Entry 8E3Q (electron microscopy, 2.68 A resolution); this record covers chains A and B of the 3 polymer chains in the assembly.

# Chain A
Protein: Cleavage and polyadenylation specificity factor subunit 1
Organism: Homo sapiens
UniProt: Q10570 (CPSF1_HUMAN); residue numbers follow UniProt; this construct covers 1-1443
Chain sequence (1443 residues; numbered 1 to 1443; the number before each row is that of its first residue):
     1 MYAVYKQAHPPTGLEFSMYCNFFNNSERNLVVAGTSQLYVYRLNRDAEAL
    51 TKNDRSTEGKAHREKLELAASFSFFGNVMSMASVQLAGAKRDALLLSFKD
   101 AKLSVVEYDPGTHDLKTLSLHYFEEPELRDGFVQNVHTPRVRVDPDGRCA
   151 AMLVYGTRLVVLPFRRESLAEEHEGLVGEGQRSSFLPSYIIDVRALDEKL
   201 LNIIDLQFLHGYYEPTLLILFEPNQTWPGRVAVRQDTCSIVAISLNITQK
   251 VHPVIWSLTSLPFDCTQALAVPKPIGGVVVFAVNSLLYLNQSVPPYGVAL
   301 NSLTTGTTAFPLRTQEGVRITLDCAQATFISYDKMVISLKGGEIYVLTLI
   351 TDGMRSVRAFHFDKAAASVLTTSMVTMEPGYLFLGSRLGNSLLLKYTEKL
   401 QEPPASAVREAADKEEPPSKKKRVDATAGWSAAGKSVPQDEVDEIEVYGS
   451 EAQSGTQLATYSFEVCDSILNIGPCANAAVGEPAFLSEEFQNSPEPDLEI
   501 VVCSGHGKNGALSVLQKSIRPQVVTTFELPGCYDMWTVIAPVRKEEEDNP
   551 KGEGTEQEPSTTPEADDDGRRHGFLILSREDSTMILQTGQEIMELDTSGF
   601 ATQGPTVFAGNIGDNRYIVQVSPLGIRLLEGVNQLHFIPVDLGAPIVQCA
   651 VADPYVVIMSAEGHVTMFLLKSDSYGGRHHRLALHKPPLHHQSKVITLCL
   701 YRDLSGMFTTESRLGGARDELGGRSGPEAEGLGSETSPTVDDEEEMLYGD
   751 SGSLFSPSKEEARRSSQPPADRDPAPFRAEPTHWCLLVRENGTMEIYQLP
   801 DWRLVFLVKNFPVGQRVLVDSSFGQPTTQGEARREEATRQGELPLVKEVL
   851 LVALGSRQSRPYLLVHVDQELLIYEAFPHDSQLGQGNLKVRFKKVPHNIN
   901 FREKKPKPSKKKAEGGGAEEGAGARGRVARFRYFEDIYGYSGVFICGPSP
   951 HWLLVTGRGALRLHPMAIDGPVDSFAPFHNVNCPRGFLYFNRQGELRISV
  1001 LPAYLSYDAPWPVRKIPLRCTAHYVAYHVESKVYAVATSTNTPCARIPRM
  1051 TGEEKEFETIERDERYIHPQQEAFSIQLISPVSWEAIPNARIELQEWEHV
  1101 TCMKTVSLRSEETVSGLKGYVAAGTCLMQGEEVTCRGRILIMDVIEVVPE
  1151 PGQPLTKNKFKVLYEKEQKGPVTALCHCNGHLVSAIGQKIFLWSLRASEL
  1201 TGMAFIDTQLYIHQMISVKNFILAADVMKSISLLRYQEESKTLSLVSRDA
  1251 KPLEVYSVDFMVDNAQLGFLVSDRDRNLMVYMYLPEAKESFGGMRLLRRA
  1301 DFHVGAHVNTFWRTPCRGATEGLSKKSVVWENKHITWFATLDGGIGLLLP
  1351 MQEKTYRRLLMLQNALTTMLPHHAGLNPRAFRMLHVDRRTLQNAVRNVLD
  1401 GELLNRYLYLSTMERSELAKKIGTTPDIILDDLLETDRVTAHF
Not modelled in the structure: 48-62, 167-182, 401-458, 542-569, 642-643, 673-679, 711-779, 822-843, 881-885, 903-925, 1051-1054, 1318-1328, 1388-1392
Swiss-Prot annotation at these positions:
  - motif: Lys893 to Pro908 (Nuclear localization signal)
  - modified residue (Phosphoserine): Ser756, Ser766
  - natural variant: Tyr5 to Phe1443 (deletion: In MYP27), Gln620 to Phe1443 (deletion: In MYP27), Asp1275 (D1275Y: In MYP27; uncertain significance)

# Chain B
Protein: pre-mRNA 3' end processing protein WDR33
Organism: Homo sapiens
UniProt: Q9C0J8 (WDR33_HUMAN); numbering as in UniProt (aligned over 1-572)
Chain sequence (572 residues; numbered 1 to 572; the number before each row is that of its first residue):
     1 MATEIGSPPRFFHMPRFQHQAPRQLFYKRPDFAQQQAMQQLTFDGKRMRK
    51 AVNRKTIDYNPSVIKYLENRIWQRDQRDMRAIQPDAGYYNDLVPPIGMLN
   101 NPMNAVTTKFVRTSTNKVKCPVFVVRWTPEGRRLVTGASSGEFTLWNGLT
   151 FNFETILQAHDSPVRAMTWSHNDMWMLTADHGGYVKYWQSNMNNVKMFQA
   201 HKEAIREASFSPTDNKFATCSDDGTVRIWDFLRCHEERILRGHGADVKCV
   251 DWHPTKGLVVSGSKDSQQPIKFWDPKTGQSLATLHAHKNTVMEVKLNLNG
   301 NWLLTASRDHLCKLFDIRNLKEELQVFRGHKKEATAVAWHPVHEGLFASG
   351 GSDGSLLFWHVGVEKEVGGMEMAHEGMIWSLAWHPLGHILCSGSNDHTSK
   401 FWTRNRPGDKMRDRYNLNLLPGMSEDGVEYDDLEPNSLAVIPGMGIPEQL
   451 KLAMEQEQMGKDESNEIEMTIPGLDWGMEEVMQKDQKKVPQKKVPYAKPI
   501 PAQFQQAWMQNKVPIPAPNEVLNDRKEDIKLEEKKKTQAEIEQEMATLQY
   551 TNPQLLEQLKIERLAQKQVEQI
Not modelled in the structure: 1-54, 420-572
Swiss-Prot annotation at these positions:
  - modified residue: Ala2 (N-acetylalanine), Ser7 (Phosphoserine), Lys46 (N6-acetyllysine)
  - cross-link (Glycyl lysine isopeptide (Lys-Gly)): Lys526 (interchain with G-Cter in SUMO2), Lys530 (interchain with G-Cter in SUMO2), Lys560 (interchain with G-Cter in SUMO2)

# Interface between chain A and chain B
Residue-residue contacts (146; chain A residue first):
  Glu15(A) with Arg74(B), salt bridge
  Met79(A) with Arg77(B)
  Asp130(A) with Trp302(B)
  Gly131(A) with Asn299(B), hydrogen bond (backbone-side chain); Asn301(B); Trp302(B); Glu344(B)
  Phe132(A) with Trp302(B), hydrophobic; Glu344(B); Gly345(B); His360(B); Val361(B), hydrophobic
  Val133(A) with Asn299(B); Asn301(B); Glu344(B), hydrogen bond (backbone-side chain)
  Gln134(A) with Leu99(B); Glu344(B), hydrogen bond (backbone-side chain)
  Val136(A) with Asn100(B)
  Thr138(A) with Arg77(B)
  Lys199(A) with Glu364(B), salt bridge
  Leu201(A) with Gly362(B); Val363(B), hydrophobic
  Gln225(A) with Asn100(B), hydrogen bond (side chain-backbone); Asn101(B); Pro102(B); Met103(B)
  Thr226(A) with Asn101(B), hydrogen bond (backbone-side chain); Met103(B)
  Trp227(A) with Leu92(B), hydrophobic; Asn101(B); Met103(B); Asn104(B); Asn405(B)
  Pro228(A) with Ile82(B); Pro407(B)
  Gly229(A) with Asn405(B); Arg406(B); Pro407(B); Met411(B)
  Arg230(A) with Met103(B); Val106(B); Thr108(B), hydrogen bond; Val367(B); Gly368(B); Asn405(B); Met411(B)
  Ala232(A) with Asp409(B); Met411(B)
  Val233(A) with Met411(B), hydrophobic
  Arg234(A) with Glu366(B); Val367(B), hydrogen bond (side chain-backbone)
  Phe263(A) with Pro84(B), hydrophobic
  Val283(A) with Ala81(B), hydrophobic; Gln83(B)
  Asn284(A) with Gln83(B), hydrogen bond
  Leu303(A) with Gln83(B); Asp85(B)
  Thr307(A) with Pro84(B)
  Thr321(A) with Gln83(B)
  Asp323(A) with Arg80(B); Ala81(B), hydrogen bond (side chain-backbone)
  Cys324(A) with Asp78(B); Met79(B), hydrogen bond (side chain-backbone); Arg80(B)
  Lys340(A) with Arg80(B)
  Arg387(A) with Trp72(B), hydrogen bond (side chain-backbone); Arg74(B)
  Leu388(A) with Trp72(B), hydrophobic
  Pro474(A) with Ile71(B)
  Ala476(A) with Ile71(B), hydrophobic
  His506(A) with Trp72(B)
  Cys1044(A) with Tyr89(B), hydrogen bond
  Arg1046(A) with Tyr89(B), hydrogen bond (backbone-side chain)
  Ile1047(A) with Ala86(B); Gly87(B); Tyr89(B), hydrophobic
  Pro1048(A) with Tyr89(B)
  Ile1060(A) with Gly87(B)
  Arg1062(A) with Asp85(B), salt bridge; Ala86(B)
  Tyr1066(A) with Asp85(B), hydrogen bond; Tyr88(B)
  Ile1067(A) with Tyr88(B), hydrogen bond (backbone-side chain)
  His1068(A) with Tyr88(B)
  Pro1069(A) with Gly87(B); Tyr88(B)
  Phe1074(A) with Glu68(B)
  Trp1097(A) with Tyr89(B); Asn90(B)
  His1099(A) with Glu68(B), salt bridge
  Thr1101(A) with Ile64(B)
  Cys1126(A) with Ile64(B), hydrophobic
  Met1128(A) with Pro61(B); Ile64(B), hydrophobic; Lys65(B); Asn90(B), hydrogen bond (backbone-side chain)
  Gln1129(A) with Asn90(B)
  Gly1130(A) with Pro61(B); Asn90(B), hydrogen bond (backbone-side chain)
  Glu1131(A) with Thr56(B); Ile57(B); Asp58(B), hydrogen bond (backbone-backbone); Ser62(B), hydrogen bond; Leu92(B); His388(B); Arg404(B), salt bridge
  Glu1132(A) with Thr56(B); Ile57(B); Arg406(B), salt bridge
  Val1133(A) with Asp58(B)
  Thr1134(A) with Thr56(B)
  Cys1135(A) with Asp58(B); Pro61(B)
  Pro1171(A) with Asn60(B)
  Gln1188(A) with Tyr59(B); Glu130(B), hydrogen bond (side chain-backbone); Arg132(B), hydrogen bond (backbone-side chain)
  Asp1207(A) with Arg132(B), salt bridge
  Thr1208(A) with Arg132(B), hydrogen bond (backbone-side chain)
  Gln1209(A) with Asp173(B)
  Leu1210(A) with Tyr59(B), hydrogen bond (backbone-side chain); Glu130(B)
  Tyr1211(A) with Asn60(B); Val63(B), hydrophobic; Ile64(B); Leu67(B), hydrophobic
  His1213(A) with Leu67(B); Arg70(B), hydrogen bond
  Val1227(A) with Val63(B), hydrophobic
  Met1228(A) with Pro385(B); Leu386(B), hydrophobic
  Lys1229(A) with Pro129(B); Asp173(B), salt bridge
  Arg1248(A) with Asp173(B), salt bridge
  Glu1254(A) with Tyr66(B), hydrogen bond; Arg70(B), salt bridge; Ile96(B)
  Val1255(A) with Arg70(B), hydrogen bond (backbone-side chain)
  Tyr1256(A) with Arg70(B)
  Arg1274(A) with Tyr66(B); Ile96(B), hydrogen bond (side chain-backbone); Leu99(B)
  Phe1291(A) with Thr213(B)
  Asn1309(A) with Ile71(B)
  Leu1341(A) with Arg70(B); Ile71(B)
Also at the interface, not in a pair above, chain A (87 interface residues in all): His137, Val231, Asn301, Thr372, His1023, Arg1049, Glu1072, Lys1189, Ala1250, Arg1276, His1307
Also at the interface, not in a pair above, chain B (80 interface residues in all): Lys55, Gln73, Asp91, Gly97, Met98, Lys109, Gly131, His171, Val342, His384, Lys410, Leu417

# Summary
87 residues of chain A face 80 of chain B across their interface, with 27 hydrogen bonds and 10 salt bridges.
Polar pairs include Glu15(A)-Arg74(B), Lys199(A)-Glu364(B) and Arg1062(A)-Asp85(B).
Chain A is Cleavage and polyadenylation specificity factor subunit 1 and chain B is pre-mRNA 3' end processing
protein WDR33, both from Homo sapiens; the structure, CRYO-EM STRUCTURE OF the human MPSF, was determined by
electron microscopy (same publication as 8E3I).
